5XYW - chains B and D of the 4 polymer chains in the assembly; structure by X-ray diffraction, 2.71 A resolution.

Chain B:
Protein: Rhino
Source organism: Drosophila simulans
Reference sequence: Q49BI5 (Q49BI5_DROSI); residues 436-493 here correspond to UniProt positions 440-497 (UniProt number = residue number + 4)
Chain sequence (68 residues; row label = number of the first residue in the row):
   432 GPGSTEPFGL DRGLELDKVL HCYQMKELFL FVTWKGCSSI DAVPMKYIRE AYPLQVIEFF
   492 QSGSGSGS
Disordered / not traced: 432-446, 466-469, 493-499
Sequence notes: expression tag (432-435); linker (494-499)

Chain D:
Protein: GD21652
Source organism: Drosophila simulans
Reference sequence: B4Q3Z0 (B4Q3Z0_DROSI); residue numbers follow UniProt; this construct covers 1-60
Chain sequence (60 residues; row label = number of the first residue in the row):
     1 MENLAKIRMS QKLACWQQIL TTLGTSSMSE QEWNTFFRGF LESWQNPYCI QTSCDPSIPL
Disordered / not traced: 1-6, 23-26, 45-60

Chain B / chain D interface:
Pairs across the interface (15):
  His452(B) - Ser43(D)  hydrogen bond
  His452(B) - Trp44(D)
  Tyr454(B) - Trp16(D)
  Tyr454(B) - Ile19(D)  hydrophobic
  Tyr454(B) - Phe36(D)
  Tyr454(B) - Phe40(D)  hydrophobic
  Met456(B) - Trp16(D)  hydrophobic
  Met456(B) - Ile19(D)  hydrophobic
  Met456(B) - Leu20(D)  hydrophobic
  Phe462(B) - Ile19(D)  hydrophobic
  Phe462(B) - Trp44(D)  hydrophobic
  Ile471(B) - Ile7(D)  hydrophobic
  Ile471(B) - Cys15(D)  hydrophobic
  Asp472(B) - Gln18(D)
  Ala473(B) - Gln18(D)
Also at the interface, not in a pair above, chain B (10 interface residues in all): Leu451, Cys453, Phe460
Also at the interface, not in a pair above, chain D (11 interface residues in all): Gln11

In short:
10 residues of chain B and 11 residues of chain D are in contact; the contacts include 1 hydrogen bond. Its
one hydrogen-bonded contact is His452(B)-Ser43(D).
Here chain B is Rhino and chain D is GD21652, both from Drosophila simulans. Entry 5XYW (Crystal structure of
drosophila simulans Rhino chromoshadow domain in complex with N-terminal domain) was determined by X-ray
diffraction together with 5XYV from the same study.
